Entry 1XVF (X-ray diffraction, 2.00 A resolution); this record covers chains C and E of the 6 polymer chains in the assembly.

[Chain C]
Protein: Methane monooxygenase component A beta chain
From: Methylococcus capsulatus
Notes: EC 1.14.13.25; fragment: beta subunit
UniProtKB: P18798 (MEMB_METCA); numbering as in UniProt (aligned over 1-389)
Sequence (389 residues; each row starts with the number of its first residue):
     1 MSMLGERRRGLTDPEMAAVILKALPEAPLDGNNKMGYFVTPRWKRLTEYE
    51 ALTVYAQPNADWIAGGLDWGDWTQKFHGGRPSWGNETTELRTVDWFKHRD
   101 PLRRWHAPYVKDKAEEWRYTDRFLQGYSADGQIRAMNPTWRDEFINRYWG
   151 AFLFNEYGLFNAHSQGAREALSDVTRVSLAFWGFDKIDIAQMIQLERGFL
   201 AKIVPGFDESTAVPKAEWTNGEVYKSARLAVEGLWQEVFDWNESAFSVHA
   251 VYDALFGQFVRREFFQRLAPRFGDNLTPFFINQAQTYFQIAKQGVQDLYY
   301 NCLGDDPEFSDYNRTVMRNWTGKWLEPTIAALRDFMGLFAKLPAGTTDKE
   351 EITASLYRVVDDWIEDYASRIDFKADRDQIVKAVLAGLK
Unresolved in the structure: 1

[Chain E]
Protein: Methane monooxygenase component A gamma chain
From: Methylococcus capsulatus
Notes: EC 1.14.13.25; fragment: gamma subunit
UniProtKB: P11987 (MEMG_METCA); residues 1-170 here correspond to UniProt positions 0-169 (UniProt number = residue number - 1)
Sequence (170 residues; row label = number of the first residue in the row):
     1 MAKLGIHSNDTRDAWVNKIAQLNTLEKAAEMLKQFRMDHTTPFRNSYELD
    51 NDYLWIEAKLEEKVAVLKARAFNEVDFRHKTAFGEDAKSVLDGTVAKMNA
   101 AKDKWEAEKIHIGFRQAYKPPIMPVNYFLDGERQLGTRLMELRNLNYYDT
   151 PLEELRKQRGVRVVHLQSPH
Unresolved in the structure: 1-2, 169-170

[Chain C / chain E interface]
Pairs across the interface - 59 pairs, chain C then chain E:
  Asp61(C) - His7(E)  salt bridge
  Asp61(C) - Arg12(E)  salt bridge
  Asp61(C) - Trp55(E)
  Trp62(C) - Leu54(E)
  Trp62(C) - Trp55(E)
  Trp62(C) - Ala58(E)
  Leu67(C) - His7(E)  hydrogen bond (backbone-side chain)
  Asp68(C) - His7(E)
  Trp69(C) - Ile6(E)  hydrophobic
  Trp69(C) - His7(E)
  Gly70(C) - Leu54(E)
  Asp71(C) - Tyr53(E)
  Asp71(C) - Leu54(E)
  His77(C) - His111(E)  hydrogen bond (backbone-side chain)
  His77(C) - Met140(E)
  His77(C) - Arg143(E)  hydrogen bond
  Gly78(C) - His111(E)
  Gly78(C) - Ile112(E)
  Gly78(C) - Arg115(E)
  Gly78(C) - Leu139(E)
  Gly79(C) - Arg115(E)
  Arg80(C) - Arg115(E)
  Arg80(C) - Glu132(E)
  Pro81(C) - Arg115(E)
  Asn85(C) - Ala58(E)
  Asn85(C) - Glu61(E)
  Glu86(C) - Arg115(E)  salt bridge
  Glu86(C) - Lys119(E)
  Glu86(C) - Pro120(E)
  Glu86(C) - Val125(E)
  Glu86(C) - Phe128(E)
  Thr87(C) - Val125(E)
  Thr87(C) - Leu129(E)
  Thr88(C) - Val125(E)
  Glu89(C) - Pro124(E)
  Glu89(C) - Val125(E)  hydrogen bond (side chain-backbone)
  Arg91(C) - Ala58(E)
  Arg91(C) - Glu61(E)  salt bridge
  Arg91(C) - Pro121(E)
  Val238(C) - Asn126(E)
  Phe239(C) - Asn126(E)  hydrogen bond (backbone-side chain)
  Phe239(C) - Leu129(E)
  Phe239(C) - Asp130(E)
  Asp240(C) - Asn126(E)  hydrogen bond (backbone-side chain)
  Glu243(C) - Asn126(E)  hydrogen bond
  Phe309(C) - Glu62(E)
  Phe309(C) - Val66(E)  hydrophobic
  Tyr312(C) - Ala65(E)
  Tyr312(C) - Val66(E)  hydrophobic
  Tyr312(C) - Ala69(E)  hydrophobic
  Tyr312(C) - Phe77(E)
  Thr315(C) - Ala69(E)
  Val316(C) - Phe77(E)  hydrophobic
  Arg318(C) - Glu74(E)
  Asn319(C) - Glu74(E)  hydrogen bond (side chain-backbone)
  Asn319(C) - Phe77(E)
  Asn319(C) - Arg78(E)  hydrogen bond
  Lys323(C) - Arg78(E)
  Lys323(C) - Asn126(E)
Other interface residues (no listed pair), chain C (33 interface residues in all): Gln165, Glu237, Glu308, Asp311
Other interface residues (no listed pair), chain E (34 interface residues in all): Arg70, Arg133, Asn144

[In short]
The interface between chain C and chain E involves 33 residues on one side and 34 on the other; the contacts
include 9 hydrogen bonds and 4 salt bridges. Among the polar pairs are Asp61(C)-His7(E), Asp61(C)-Arg12(E) and
Glu86(C)-Arg115(E).
Here chain C is Methane monooxygenase component A beta chain and chain E is Methane monooxygenase component A
gamma chain, both from Methylococcus capsulatus. Entry 1XVF (soluble methane monooxygenase hydroxylase:
chloropropanol soaked structure) was determined by X-ray diffraction, deposited together with 1XU3, 1XU5,
1XVB, 1XVC, 1XVD, 1XVE and 1XVG.
